7YDP - chains A and D of the 5 polymer chains in the assembly; structure by electron microscopy, 3.10 A resolution.

[Chain A]
Protein: engineered miniGas
Organism: Homo sapiens
Chain sequence (361 residues; numbered 8 to 394; 26 numbers in that range are skipped by the numbering (no residue carries them; nothing is unmodelled there); the number before each row is that of its first residue):
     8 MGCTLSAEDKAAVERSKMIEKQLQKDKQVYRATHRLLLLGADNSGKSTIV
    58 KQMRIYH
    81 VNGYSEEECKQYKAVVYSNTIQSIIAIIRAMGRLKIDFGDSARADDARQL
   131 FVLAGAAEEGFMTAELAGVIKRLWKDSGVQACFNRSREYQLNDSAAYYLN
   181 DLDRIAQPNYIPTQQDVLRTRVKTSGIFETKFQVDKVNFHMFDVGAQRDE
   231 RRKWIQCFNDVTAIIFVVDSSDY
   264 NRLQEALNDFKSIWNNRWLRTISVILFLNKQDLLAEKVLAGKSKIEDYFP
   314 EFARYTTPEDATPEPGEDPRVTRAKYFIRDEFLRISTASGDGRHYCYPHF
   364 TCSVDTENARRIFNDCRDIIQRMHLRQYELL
Not modelled in the structure: 8-11, 81-203, 393-394

[Chain D]
Protein: Nb35
Organism: Lama glama
Chain sequence (161 residues; row label = number of the first residue in the row; numbers below 1 keep their minus sign (Met-21 is residue -21)):
   -21 MKYLLPTAAAGLLLLAAQPAMAQVQLQESGGGLVQPGGSLRLSCAASGFT
    29 FSNYKMNWVRQAPGKGLEWVSDISQSGASISYTGSVKGRFTISRDNAKNT
    79 LYLQMNSLKPEDTAVYYCARCPAPFTRDCFDVTSTTYAYRGQGTQVTVSS
   129 AAALEHHHHHH
Not modelled in the structure: -21 to 0, 128-139
Disulfide bonds: Cys22-Cys96

[How chain A and chain D interact]
Pairs across the interface (31):
  Arg228(A) - Thr114(D)
  Asp229(A) - Asp109(D)
  Asp229(A) - Ser112(D)  hydrogen bond
  Asp229(A) - Thr113(D)  hydrogen bond (side chain-backbone)
  Glu230(A) - Asp109(D)
  Glu230(A) - Thr114(D)
  Arg231(A) - Asp109(D)  hydrogen bond (backbone-side chain)
  Arg232(A) - Pro100(D)
  Arg232(A) - Asp109(D)  hydrogen bond (backbone-side chain)
  Arg232(A) - Tyr115(D)
  Ile235(A) - Phe108(D)  hydrophobic
  Gln267(A) - Trp47(D)
  Gln267(A) - Thr61(D)
  Gln267(A) - Gly62(D)
  Glu268(A) - Glu46(D)
  Glu268(A) - Trp47(D)  hydrogen bond (side chain-backbone)
  Asn271(A) - Trp47(D)
  Ser275(A) - Asp106(D)
  Ser275(A) - Cys107(D)  hydrogen bond (side chain-backbone)
  Ile276(A) - Phe108(D)  hydrophobic
  Asn278(A) - Arg105(D)
  Asn278(A) - Asp106(D)
  Asn279(A) - Asp106(D)
  Asn279(A) - Phe108(D)
  Arg280(A) - Thr104(D)  hydrogen bond
  Arg280(A) - Asp106(D)
  Tyr311(A) - Gly62(D)
  Tyr311(A) - Ser63(D)  hydrogen bond (backbone-backbone)
  Pro313(A) - Gly62(D)
  Pro313(A) - Lys65(D)
  Glu314(A) - Lys65(D)  salt bridge
Other interface residues (no listed pair), chain A (20 interface residues in all): Lys274, Arg283, Ser352
Other interface residues (no listed pair), chain D (23 interface residues in all): Leu45, Ser59, Tyr60, Ala101, Thr111, Tyr117

[Summary]
Chain A and chain D form an interface of 20 and 23 residues respectively; the contacts include 8 hydrogen
bonds and 1 salt bridge. Polar contacts include Glu314(A)-Lys65(D), Asp229(A)-Ser112(D) and
Asp229(A)-Thr113(D).
Here chain A is engineered miniGas (Homo sapiens) and chain D is Nb35 (Lama glama). Entry 7YDP (Cryo-EM
structure of CD97/miniGs complex) was determined by electron microscopy (same publication as 7YDH and 7YDM).
